Entry 9EX4 (electron microscopy, 2.19 A resolution); this record covers chains B and C of the 5 polymer chains in the assembly.

Chain B (and C):
Protein: Cys-loop ligand-gated ion channel
Organism: endosymbiont of Tevnia jerichonana (vent Tica)
Notes: chain C of this document is another copy of the same molecule, construct and numbering; everything in this record applies to it too
UniProtKB: G2FID1 (G2FID1_9GAMM); residues 1-320 here = UniProt positions 1-320
Amino-acid sequence (320 residues; each row starts with the number of its first residue):
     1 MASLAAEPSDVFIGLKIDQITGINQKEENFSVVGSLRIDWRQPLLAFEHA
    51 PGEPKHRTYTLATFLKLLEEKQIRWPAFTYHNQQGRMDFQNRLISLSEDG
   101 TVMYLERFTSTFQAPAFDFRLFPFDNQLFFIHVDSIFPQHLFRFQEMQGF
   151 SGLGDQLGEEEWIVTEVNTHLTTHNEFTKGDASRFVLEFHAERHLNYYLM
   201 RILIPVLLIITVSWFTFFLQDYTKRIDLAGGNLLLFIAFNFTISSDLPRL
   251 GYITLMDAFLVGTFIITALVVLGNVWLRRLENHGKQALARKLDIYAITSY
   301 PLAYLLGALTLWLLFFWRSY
Unresolved in the structure: 1-6, 317-320
Small-molecule neighbours: fluorinated fos-choline-8 (A1H8K): I38, D39, W40, L61, F64, L65, W75, P76, F78, T79, Y80, F89, R92, I94, V102, M103, Y104, E106
From the paper describing this entry:
  - binding site for fluorinated fos-choline-8: W75, Y104
  - mutagenesis - L93A, L93D, L93S, L93V: abolished expression

Interface between chain B and chain C:
Contacting residue pairs (63):
  Q19(B) with H81(C); N82(C); Q83(C); Q84(C), hydrogen bond; Q113(C)
  T21(B) with Q84(C)
  E53(B) with Q72(C)
  P54(B) with Q72(C); R74(C)
  R57(B) with Q72(C)
  T58(B) with R74(C); W75(C)
  Y59(B) with E69(C)
  T60(B) with E69(C), hydrogen bond (backbone-side chain)
  T63(B) with E69(C), hydrogen bond
  R86(B) with R86(C)
  D88(B) with R86(C)
  Q90(B) with T79(C), hydrogen bond; Y80(C), hydrogen bond (side chain-backbone); Q83(C), hydrogen bond
  N91(B) with F78(C), hydrogen bond (side chain-backbone); T79(C), hydrogen bond
  L105(B) with F177(C), hydrophobic
  R107(B) with T79(C); Y80(C), hydrogen bond (side chain-backbone); H81(C), hydrogen bond (side chain-backbone)
  T109(B) with G85(C)
  Q156(B) with Q113(C)
  L157(B) with Q113(C), hydrogen bond (backbone-side chain)
  G158(B) with E28(C); Q113(C)
  E160(B) with E28(C); L250(C)
  E161(B) with R249(C)
  N196(B) with L250(C), hydrogen bond (side chain-backbone); G251(C); Y252(C), hydrogen bond (side chain-backbone); I253(C)
  Y197(B) with R249(C); L250(C)
  Y198(B) with R249(C), hydrogen bond
  M200(B) with I253(C), hydrophobic; V261(C), hydrophobic
  R201(B) with N240(C), hydrogen bond; F241(C); S244(C); D257(C), salt bridge
  L208(B) with L233(C), hydrophobic; F264(C), hydrophobic; A268(C), hydrophobic
  I209(B) with I237(C), hydrophobic
  V212(B) with V271(C), hydrophobic
  F215(B) with V275(C)
  F218(B) with R279(C), hydrogen bond (backbone-side chain)
  L219(B) with I226(C), hydrophobic; V275(C), hydrophobic; R278(C)
  Q220(B) with R279(C)
  K224(B) with T223(C); D227(C), salt bridge
  L235(B) with L234(C), hydrophobic
  F239(B) with F241(C), hydrophobic
  D246(B) with R249(C), salt bridge
Other interface residues (no listed pair), chain B (44 interface residues in all): V33, S35, H56, L93, F150, H194, P205
Other interface residues (no listed pair), chain C (44 interface residues in all): A77, P115, I136, F137, L272, N282

Summary:
Chain B and chain C each contribute 44 residues to their interface; the contacts include 16 hydrogen bonds and
3 salt bridges. Polar pairs include R201(B)-D257(C), K224(B)-D227(C) and D246(B)-R249(C). The paper reports a
binding site for fluorinated fos-choline-8 at W75(B) and Y104(B); L93A, L93D and L93S of chain B, among
others, abolish expression.
Chain B and chain C are both Cys-loop ligand-gated ion channel (endosymbiont of Tevnia jerichonana (vent
Tica)); the structure, CryoEM structure of sTeLIC nanodisc in complex with fluorinated fos-choline-8 in open
state, was determined by electron microscopy, deposited together with 9EWA, 9EWL, 9EX6, 9F5N and 9F5O.
